Entry 1FVD (X-ray diffraction, 2.50 A resolution); this record covers chains A and B.

[Chain A]
Protein: IGG1-kappa 4D5 fab (light chain)
Source organism: Homo sapiens
Notes: antibody fragment or engineered binder
Chain sequence (214 residues; numbered 1 to 214; the number before each row is that of its first residue):
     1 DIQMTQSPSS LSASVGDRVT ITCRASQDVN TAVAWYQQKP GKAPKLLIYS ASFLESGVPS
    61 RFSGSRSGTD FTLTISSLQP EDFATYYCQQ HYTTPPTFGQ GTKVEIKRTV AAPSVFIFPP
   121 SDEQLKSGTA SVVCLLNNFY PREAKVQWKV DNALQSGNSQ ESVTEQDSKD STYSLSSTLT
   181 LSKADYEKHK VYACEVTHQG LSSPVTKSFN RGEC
Disulfide bonds: Cys23-Cys88, Cys134-Cys194
Sequence notes: conflict Ser14 (Phe36 in X95750), Asp28 (Ser50 in X95750), Val29 (Ile51 in X95750), Asn30 (Ser52 in X95750), Thr31 (Ser53 in X95750), Ala32 (Tyr54 in X95750), Val33 (Leu55 in X95750), Ala34 (Asn56 in X95750), Ser50 (Ala72 in X95750), Phe53 (Ser75 in X95750), Glu55 (Gln77 in X95750), Arg66 (Gly88 in X95750), His91 (Ser113 in X95750), Tyr92 (His114 in X95750), Thr93 (Ser115 in X95750), Pro96 (Tyr118 in X95750), Lys103 (Asn125 in X95750), Val104 (Leu126 in X95750)

[Chain B]
Protein: IGG1-kappa 4D5 fab (heavy chain)
Source organism: Homo sapiens
Notes: antibody fragment or engineered binder
Chain sequence (223 residues; row label = number of the first residue in the row):
     1 EVQLVESGGG LVQPGGSLRL SCAASGFNIK DTYIHWVRQA PGKGLEWVAR IYPTNGYTRY
    61 ADSVKGRFTI SADTSKNTLY LQMNSLRAED TAVYYCSRWG GDGFYAMDVW GQGTLVTVSS
   121 ASTKGPSVFP LAPSSKSTSG GTAALGCLVK DYFPEPVTVS WNSGALTSGV HTFPAVLQSS
   181 GLYSLSSVVT VPSSSLGTQT YICNVNHKPS NTKVDKKVEP KSC
Disulfide bonds: Cys22-Cys96, Cys147-Cys203
Sequence notes: conflict Asn28 (Ala47 in Y14735), Ile29 (Tyr48 in Y14735), Lys30 (Ser49 in Y14735), 24 further conflict positions vs the reference (Y14735) not listed; insertion (99-100)

[Chain A / chain B interface]
Pairs across the interface - 67 pairs, chain A then chain B:
  Ala34(A) - Ala106(B)  hydrophobic
  Tyr36(A) - Ala106(B)
  Tyr36(A) - Met107(B)  hydrogen bond (side chain-backbone)
  Tyr36(A) - Trp110(B)
  Gln38(A) - Gln39(B)  hydrogen bond
  Gln38(A) - Tyr95(B)
  Lys42(A) - Tyr95(B)
  Ala43(A) - Tyr95(B)  hydrophobic
  Ala43(A) - Gly111(B)
  Pro44(A) - Leu45(B)  hydrophobic
  Pro44(A) - Trp110(B)  hydrophobic
  Leu46(A) - Ala106(B)  hydrophobic
  Leu46(A) - Met107(B)
  Tyr49(A) - Gly103(B)
  Tyr49(A) - Phe104(B)  hydrophobic
  Tyr49(A) - Ala106(B)  hydrophobic
  Glu55(A) - Phe104(B)
  Tyr87(A) - Gln39(B)
  Tyr87(A) - Leu45(B)  hydrophobic
  Gln89(A) - Met107(B)
  His91(A) - Tyr105(B)  hydrogen bond (side chain-backbone)
  His91(A) - Ala106(B)
  Thr94(A) - Trp47(B)
  Thr94(A) - Arg50(B)  hydrogen bond
  Pro95(A) - Trp47(B)  hydrophobic
  Pro96(A) - Trp47(B)
  Phe98(A) - Leu45(B)
  Phe116(A) - Thr142(B)
  Phe116(A) - Ala144(B)  hydrophobic
  Ile117(A) - Ser135(B)
  Phe118(A) - Leu131(B)  hydrophobic
  Phe118(A) - Ala132(B)
  Phe118(A) - Ala144(B)
  Phe118(A) - Val188(B)  hydrophobic
  Pro119(A) - Ser135(B)
  Pro119(A) - Lys221(B)
  Ser121(A) - Phe129(B)
  Ser121(A) - Pro130(B)
  Glu123(A) - Phe129(B)
  Glu123(A) - Lys216(B)  salt bridge
  Gln124(A) - Phe129(B)
  Gln124(A) - Lys150(B)
  Ser131(A) - Leu148(B)
  Ser131(A) - Lys150(B)
  Leu135(A) - Phe173(B)  hydrophobic
  Leu135(A) - Val188(B)  hydrophobic
  Asn137(A) - His171(B)
  Asn137(A) - Thr190(B)
  Asn138(A) - His171(B)  hydrogen bond
  Gln160(A) - Val176(B)
  Gln160(A) - Leu177(B)
  Gln160(A) - Gln178(B)
  Ser162(A) - Phe173(B)
  Ser162(A) - Pro174(B)  hydrogen bond (side chain-backbone)
  Val163(A) - Pro174(B)
  Thr164(A) - Phe173(B)
  Ser174(A) - His171(B)  hydrogen bond
  Ser174(A) - Phe173(B)
  Leu175(A) - Phe173(B)
  Ser176(A) - Phe173(B)
  Ser208(A) - Lys136(B)
  Phe209(A) - Ser135(B)
  Phe209(A) - Lys136(B)
  Asn210(A) - Lys136(B)
  Asn210(A) - Cys223(B)
  Gly212(A) - Cys223(B)
  Cys214(A) - Cys223(B)  disulfide
Other interface residues (no listed pair), chain A (41 interface residues in all): Val133, Glu161
Other interface residues (no listed pair), chain B (43 interface residues in all): Val37, Lys43, Gly44, Arg59, Trp99, Asp108, Ala143, Leu145, Thr172, Ser186
Disulfides between the chains: Cys214(A)-Cys223(B)

[Overview]
41 residues of chain A face 43 of chain B across their interface; the contacts include 1 disulfide bond, 7
hydrogen bonds and 1 salt bridge. Polar pairs include Glu123(A)-Lys216(B), Tyr36(A)-Met107(B) and
Gln38(A)-Gln39(B).
Chain A is IGG1-kappa 4D5 fab (light chain) and chain B is IGG1-kappa 4D5 fab (heavy chain), both from Homo
sapiens; the structure, X-ray structures of the antigen-binding domains from three variants of humanized
anti-P185-HER2 antibody 4D5 and comparison ..., was determined by X-ray diffraction, deposited together with
1FVC and 1FVE.
